Entry 7VP2 (X-ray diffraction, 1.92 A resolution); this record covers chains B and D of the 4 polymer chains in the assembly.

Chain B:
Protein: Transcription factor TCP10
Source organism: Arabidopsis thaliana
UniProtKB: O82277 (TCP10_ARATH); residue numbers follow UniProt; this construct covers 1-87
Amino-acid sequence (107 residues; each row starts with the number of its first residue; numbers below 1 keep their minus sign (Met-19 is residue -19)):
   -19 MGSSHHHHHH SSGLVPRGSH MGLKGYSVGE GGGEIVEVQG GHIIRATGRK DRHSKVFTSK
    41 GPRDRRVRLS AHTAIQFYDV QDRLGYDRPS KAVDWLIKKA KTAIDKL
Unresolved in the structure: -19 to 29
Sequence notes: initiating methionine (-19); expression tag (-18 to 0)
From the paper describing this entry:
  - binding site for the 14-nt DNA strand: Asp31, Arg32, His33, Ser34, Arg45, Arg46, Arg48
  - binding site for the 14-nt DNA strand (chain D): Asp31 to His33, Ser34, Arg45, Arg46 to Arg48
  - contacts within the chain: Asp44-Arg46 (hydrogen bond)
  - specificity-determining residues: Asp44, Arg46
  - mutagenesis - D31A/R32A/H33A, D31A/R32A/H33A/R46A/R48A, R46A/R48A: decreased binding to the 14-nt DNA strand

Chain D:
Molecule: 14-nt DNA strand
Sequence (14 nucleotides; numbered 1 to 14; the number before each row is that of its first residue):
     1 TAGTGGGGAC CACA

How chain B and chain D interact:
Contacting residue pairs - 12 pairs, chain B then chain D:
  Lys30(B) - DA9(D)  phosphate contact
  Lys30(B) - DC10(D)  phosphate contact
  Asp31(B) - DA9(D)  phosphate contact
  Asp31(B) - DC10(D)  hydrogen bond to the base
  His33(B) - DC10(D)  base contact
  Asp44(B) - DG7(D)  phosphate contact
  Arg46(B) - DG7(D)  base contact
  Arg46(B) - DG8(D)  hydrogen bond to the base
  Arg46(B) - DA9(D)  base contact
  Arg48(B) - DG5(D)  phosphate contact
  Arg48(B) - DG6(D)  hydrogen bond to the base
  Ser50(B) - DG5(D)  phosphate contact
Other interface residues (no listed pair), chain B (9 interface residues in all): Arg32, Leu49
Other interface residues (no listed pair), chain D (8 interface residues in all): DA12, DC13

Summary:
Chain B and chain D form an interface of 9 and 8 residues respectively; the contacts include 3 hydrogen bonds.
Polar pairs include Asp31(B)-DC10(D), Arg46(B)-DG8(D) and Arg48(B)-DG6(D). The paper reports a binding site
for the 14-nt DNA strand at Asp31(B), Arg32(B) and His33(B) among others; D31A/R32A/H33A,
D31A/R32A/H33A/R46A/R48A and R46A/R48A of chain B reduce binding to the 14-nt DNA strand.
Here chain B is Transcription factor TCP10 (Arabidopsis thaliana) and chain D is a 14-nt DNA strand. Entry
7VP2 (Structure of a transcription factor and DNA complex) was determined by X-ray diffraction (same
publication as 7VP1, 7VP4, 7VP5 and 7VP7).
